Entry 8VZ9 (X-ray diffraction, 3.40 A resolution); this record covers chains A and C of the 4 polymer chains in the assembly.

[Chain A]
Protein: Major histocompatibility complex class I-related gene protein
Organism: Mus musculus
Reference sequence: Q8HWB0 (HMR1_MOUSE); residues 0-270 here correspond to UniProt positions 18-288 (UniProt number = residue number + 18)
Amino-acid sequence (271 residues; row label = number of the first residue in the row; numbering starts at 0):
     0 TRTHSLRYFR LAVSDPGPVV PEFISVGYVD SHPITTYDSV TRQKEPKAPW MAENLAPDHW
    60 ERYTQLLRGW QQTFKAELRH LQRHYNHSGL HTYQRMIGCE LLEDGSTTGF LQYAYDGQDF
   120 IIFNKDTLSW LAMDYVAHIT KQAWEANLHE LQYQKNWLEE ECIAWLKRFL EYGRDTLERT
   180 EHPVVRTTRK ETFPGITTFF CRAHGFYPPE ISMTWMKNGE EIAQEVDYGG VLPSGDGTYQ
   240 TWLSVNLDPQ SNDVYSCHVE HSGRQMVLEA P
Not modelled in the structure: 0, 193-195, 251-252
Disulfides: C98-C161, C200-C256
Covalent attachments: compound 2LJ linked to K43
Differences from the reference sequence: conflict S261 (Cys279 in Q8HWB0)
Ligand contacts: 2LJ (1-deoxy-1-({2,6-dioxo-5-[(E)-propylideneamino]-1,2,3,6-tetrahydropyrimidin-4-yl}amino)-D-ribitol): Y7, F8, R9, S24, T34, H58, Y62, L66, W69, R94, I96, Y152, Q153, W156
UniProt features mapped onto this chain:
  - binding site (8-(9H-purin-6-yl)-2-oxa-8-azabicyclo[3.3.1]nona-3,6-diene-4,6-dicarbaldehyde): Y7, R9, K43, H58, R94
  - binding site (5-(2-oxoethylideneamino)-6-(D-ribitylamino)uracil): R9, S24, K43, R94, Y152, Q153
  - binding site (5-(2-oxopropylideneamino)-6-(D-ribitylamino)uracil): R9, S24, K43, R94, Y152, Q153
  - binding site (7-hydroxy-6-methyl-8-(1-D-ribityl)lumazine): R9, S24, K43, R94, Y152, Q153
  - binding site (2-amino-4-oxopteridine-6-carbaldehyde): K43
  - binding site (pyridoxal): K43
  - glycosylation: N85 (N-linked (GlcNAc...) asparagine)
From the paper describing this entry:
  - binding site for 2LJ: R9, K43, R94, Y152, Q153

[Chain C]
Protein: Mouse MAIT TRAV1-TRAJ33 a-chain
Organism: Mus musculus
Amino-acid sequence (204 residues; numbered 0 to 203; the number before each row is that of its first residue; numbering starts at 0):
     0 MGQGVEQPAK LMSVEGTFAR VNCTYSTSGF NGLSWYQQRE GQAPVFLSYV VLDGLKDSGH
    60 FSTFLSRSNG YSYLLLTELQ IKDSASYLCA VRDSNYQLIW GSGTKLIIKP NIQNPDPAVY
   120 QLRDSKSSDK SVCLFTDFDS QTNVSQSKDS DVYITDKCVL DMRSMDFKSN SAVAWSNKSD
   180 FACANAFNNS IIPEDTFFPS PESS
Not modelled in the structure: 0-2, 125-128, 138, 151, 192-203
Disulfides: C22-C88, C132-C182
From the paper describing this entry:
  - binding site for 2LJ: Y95

[Interface between chain A and chain C]
Pairs across the interface (26; chain A residue first):
  R61(A) - N94(C)  hydrogen bond (side chain-backbone)
  R61(A) - Y95(C)  hydrogen bond (side chain-backbone)
  R61(A) - Q96(C)
  Y62(A) - S93(C)  hydrogen bond (side chain-backbone)
  Y62(A) - N94(C)
  Y62(A) - Y95(C)
  L65(A) - Y95(C)  hydrophobic
  H148(A) - Y48(C)
  Q151(A) - V50(C)
  Q151(A) - L51(C)
  Y152(A) - N30(C)
  Y152(A) - Y48(C)
  Y152(A) - V50(C)
  Y152(A) - Y95(C)  hydrogen bond
  N155(A) - F29(C)  hydrogen bond (side chain-backbone)
  N155(A) - N30(C)
  N155(A) - V50(C)
  N155(A) - R66(C)
  W156(A) - N30(C)
  W156(A) - Y95(C)
  E159(A) - R66(C)  salt bridge
  E160(A) - G28(C)
  E160(A) - F29(C)  hydrogen bond (side chain-backbone)
  E160(A) - S93(C)
  W164(A) - S93(C)
  W164(A) - N94(C)
Other interface residues (no listed pair), chain A (14 interface residues in all): D57, H58, K154
Other interface residues (no listed pair), chain C (12 interface residues in all): F45
Interface features reported in the paper:
  - residue pairs: F29(C)-N155(A) (hydrogen bond), F29(C)-E160(A) (hydrogen bond), N30(C)-Y152(A), V50(C)-Q151(A), L51(C)-Q151(A), Y95(C)-Y152(A)
  - interface residues, chain A: W156(A)

[Overview]
The interface between chain A and chain C involves 14 residues on one side and 12 on the other; the contacts
include 6 hydrogen bonds and 1 salt bridge. Polar pairs include E159(A)-R66(C), R61(A)-N94(C) and
R61(A)-Y95(C). The authors report hydrogen bonds between F29(C) and N155(A) and F29(C) and E160(A); contacts
between N30(C) and Y152(A), V50(C) and Q151(A) and L51(C) and Q151(A) among others. The paper reports a
binding site for 2LJ at R9(A), K43(A) and Y95(C) among others; the interface residue W156(A).
Chain A is Major histocompatibility complex class I-related gene protein and chain C is Mouse MAIT
TRAV1-TRAJ33 a-chain, both from Mus musculus; the structure, Crystal structure of mouse MAIT M2A
TCR-MR1-5-OP-RU complex, was determined by X-ray diffraction together with 8VZ8 from the same study.
